PDB entry 7NL6 | X-ray diffraction, 2.20 A resolution | chain A

== Chain A ==
Molecule: DC-SIGN, CRD domain
Organism: Homo sapiens
Reference sequence: Q9NNX6 (CD209_HUMAN); numbering as in UniProt (aligned over 250-404)
Amino-acid sequence (176 residues; numbered 229 to 404; the number before each row is that of its first residue):
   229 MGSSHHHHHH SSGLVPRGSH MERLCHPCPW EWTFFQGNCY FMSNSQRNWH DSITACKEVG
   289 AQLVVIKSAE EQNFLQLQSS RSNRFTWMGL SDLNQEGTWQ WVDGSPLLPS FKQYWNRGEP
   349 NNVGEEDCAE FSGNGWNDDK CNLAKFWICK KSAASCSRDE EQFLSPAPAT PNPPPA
Unresolved in the structure: 229-252, 385-404
Sequence notes: initiating methionine (229); expression tag (230-249)
Disulfides: Cys253-Cys384, Cys256-Cys267, Cys284-Cys377, Cys356-Cys369
Ion coordination: Ca2+ site 1: Asp320, Glu324, Asn350, Glu354, Asp355; Ca2+ site 2: Glu324, Glu353, Asp355; Ca2+ site 3: Glu347, Asn349, Glu354, Asn365, Asp366 (together with UH8)
Ligand contacts: UH8 (Methyl 2-deoxy-2-(4-(pyridine-3-yl))-1,2,3-triazol-1-yl)-alpha-D-mannopyranoside): Glu347, Asn349, Val351, Glu354, Asn365, Asp366, Asp367, Lys368
Swiss-Prot annotation at these positions:
  - binding site (Ca(2+)): Glu347, Asn349, Val351, Glu354, Asn365, Asp366
  - mutagenesis: Asp320 (D320A: Loss of binding to ICAM3 and HIV-1 gp120), Glu324 (E324A: Loss of binding to ICAM3 and HIV-1 gp120), Glu347 (E347Q: Loss of binding to ICAM3 and HIV-1 gp120), Asn349 (N349D: Loss of binding to ICAM3 and HIV-1 gp120), Asn350 (N350A: Loss of binding to ICAM3 and HIV-1 gp120), Asp355 (D355A: Loss of binding to ICAM3 and HIV-1 gp120), Asn365 (N365D: Loss of binding to ICAM3 and HIV-1 gp120), Asp366 (D366A: Loss of binding to ICAM3 and HIV-1 gp120)

== Summary ==
Chain A binds compound UH8. The Ca2+ site 1 is built by Asp320, Glu324, Asn350, Glu354 and Asp355. Glu324,
Glu353 and Asp355 form the Ca2+ site 2. From UniProt: 6 Ca2+-binding residues and 8 mutagenesis sites.
Chain A is DC-SIGN, CRD domain (Homo sapiens); the structure, Crystal Structure of DC-SIGN in complex with a
triazole-based glycomimetic ligand, was determined by X-ray diffraction (same publication as 7NL7).
